PDB entry 1QRN | X-ray diffraction, 2.80 A resolution | chains A and E of the 5 polymer chains in the assembly

# Chain A
Name: HLA class I histocompatibility antigen, a-2 alpha chain
Source organism: Homo sapiens
UniProt: P01892 (1A02_HUMAN); residues 1-274 here correspond to UniProt positions 25-298 (UniProt number = residue number + 24)
Amino-acid sequence (274 residues; row label = number of the first residue in the row):
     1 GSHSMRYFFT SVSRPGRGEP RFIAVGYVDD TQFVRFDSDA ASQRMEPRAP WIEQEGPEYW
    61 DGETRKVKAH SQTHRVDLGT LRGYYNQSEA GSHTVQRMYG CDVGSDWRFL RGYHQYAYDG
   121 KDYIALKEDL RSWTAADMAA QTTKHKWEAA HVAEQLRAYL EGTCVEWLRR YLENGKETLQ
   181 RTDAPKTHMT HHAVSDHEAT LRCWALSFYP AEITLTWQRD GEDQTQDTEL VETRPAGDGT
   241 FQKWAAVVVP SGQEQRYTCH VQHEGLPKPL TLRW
Cystine bridges: Cys-101/Cys-164, Cys-203/Cys-259
From the paper describing this entry:
  - conformationally variable residues (side-chain flip): His-70

# Chain E
Name: T-cell receptor, beta chain
Source organism: Homo sapiens
Amino-acid sequence (243 residues; each row starts with the number of its first residue; note: 2 numbers in that range are skipped by the numbering (no residue carries them; nothing is unmodelled there)):
     3 GVTQTPKFQV LKTGQSMTLQ CAQDMNHEYM SWYRQDPGMG LRLIHYSVGA GITDQGEVPN
    63 G
    65 YNVSRSTTED FPLRLLSAAP SQTSVYFCAS RPGLAGGRP
   105 EQYFGPGTRL TV
  116A T
   117 EDLKNVFPPE VAVFEPSAEE ISHTQKATLV CLATGFYPDH VELSWWVNGK EVHSGVSTDP
   177 QPLKEQPALN DSRYALSSRL RVSATFWQNP RNHFRCQVQF YGLSENDEWT QDRAKPVTQI
   237 VSAEAWGRAD
Cystine bridges: Cys-23/Cys-92, Cys-147/Cys-212
From the paper describing this entry:
  - conformationally variable residues: Leu-98

# Interface between chain A and chain E
Residue-residue contacts - 7 pairs, chain A then chain E:
  Ala-150(A) / Gly-100(E)
  Ala-150(A) / Gly-101(E)  hydrogen bond (backbone-backbone)
  Ala-150(A) / Arg-102(E)
  His-151(A) / Arg-102(E)
  Glu-154(A) / Arg-102(E)  salt bridge
  Gln-155(A) / Gly-101(E)  hydrogen bond (side chain-backbone)
  Gln-155(A) / Pro-103(E)
Interface residues without a listed pair, chain A (6 interface residues in all): Ala-69, Thr-73
Interface residues without a listed pair, chain E (6 interface residues in all): Leu-98, Ala-99

# Summary
Chain A and chain E each contribute 6 residues to their interface; the contacts include 2 hydrogen bonds and 1
salt bridge. Polar pairs include Glu-154(A)/Arg-102(E), Gln-155(A)/Gly-101(E) and Ala-150(A)/Gly-101(E). From
the paper: conformational variability at His-70(A) and Leu-98(E).
Here chain A is HLA class I histocompatibility antigen, a-2 alpha chain and chain E is T-cell receptor, beta
chain, both from Homo sapiens. Entry 1QRN (Crystal structure of human A6 TCR complexed with HLA-A2 bound to
altered htlv-1 tax peptide P6A) was determined by X-ray diffraction together with 1QSE and 1QSF from the same
study.
